Entry 3BDM (X-ray diffraction, 2.70 A resolution); this record covers chains A and B of the 28 polymer chains in the assembly.

# Chain A
Protein: Proteasome component Y7
Organism: Saccharomyces cerevisiae
Notes: EC 3.4.25.1
UniProt: P23639 (PSA2_YEAST); the construct lacks a stretch of the UniProt sequence and is renumbered around it, so the offset changes along the chain: 4-102 = UniProt 1-99; 103-147 = UniProt 101-145; 148-200 = UniProt 147-199; 202-209 = UniProt 200-207; 2 more segments
Amino-acid sequence (250 residues; each row starts with the number of its first residue; note: 1 number in that range is skipped by the numbering (no residue carries it; nothing is unmodelled there); a row labelled like 21A-21B holds insertion residues (21A, then the next letters in order)):
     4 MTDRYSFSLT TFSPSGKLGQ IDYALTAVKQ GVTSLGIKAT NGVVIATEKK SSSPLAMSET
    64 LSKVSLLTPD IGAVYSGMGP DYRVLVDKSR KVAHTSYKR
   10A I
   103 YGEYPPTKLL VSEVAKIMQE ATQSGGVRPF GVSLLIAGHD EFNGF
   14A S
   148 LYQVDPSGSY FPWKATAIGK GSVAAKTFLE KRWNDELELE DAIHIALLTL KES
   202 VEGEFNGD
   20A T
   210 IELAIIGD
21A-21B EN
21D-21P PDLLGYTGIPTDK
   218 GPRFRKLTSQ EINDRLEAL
Swiss-Prot annotation at these positions:
  - cross-link: Lys-110 (Glycyl lysine isopeptide (Lys-Gly) (interchain with G-Cter in ubiquitin))

# Chain B
Protein: Proteasome component Y13
Organism: Saccharomyces cerevisiae
Notes: EC 3.4.25.1
UniProt: P23638 (PSA4_YEAST); the construct lacks a stretch of the UniProt sequence and is renumbered around it, so the offset changes along the chain: 3-63 = UniProt 1-61; 64-144 = UniProt 63-143; 145-200 = UniProt 145-200; 202-204 = UniProt 201-203; 2 more segments
Amino-acid sequence (258 residues; row label = number of the first residue in the row; note: 1 number in that range is skipped by the numbering (no residue carries it; nothing is unmodelled there); a row labelled like 20A-20B holds insertion residues (20A, then the next letters in order)):
     3 MGSRRYDSRT TIFSPEGRLY QVEYALESIS HAGTAIGIMA SDGIVLAAER KVTSTLLEQD
    63 T
   63A S
    64 TEKLYKLNDK IAVAVAGLTA DAEILINTAR IHAQNYLKTY NEDIPVEILV RRLSDIKQGY
   124 TQHGGLRPFG VSFIYAGYDD R
   14A Y
   145 GYQLYTSNPS GNYTGWKAIS VGANTSAAQT LLQMDYKDDM KVDDAIELAL KTLSKT
   202 TDS
20A-20B SA
   205 LTYDRLEFAT IR
21A-21B KG
   217 AN
21C-21D DG
   219 E
   21E V
   220 YQKIFKPQEI KDILVKTGIT KKDEDEEADE DMK
Not modelled in the structure: 3, 240-252
Swiss-Prot annotation at these positions:
  - cross-link (Glycyl lysine isopeptide (Lys-Gly)): Lys-101 (interchain with G-Cter in ubiquitin), Lys-199 (interchain with G-Cter in ubiquitin), Lys-225 (interchain with G-Cter in ubiquitin)

# Chain A / chain B interface
Contacting residue pairs - 63 pairs, chain A then chain B:
  Arg-7(A) with Ser-5(B)
  Tyr-8(A) with Ser-5(B); Tyr-8(B)
  Ser-9(A) with Gly-127(B); Leu-129(B)
  Phe-10(A) with Ser-5(B); Tyr-8(B); Asp-9(B); Gly-128(B)
  Ser-11(A) with Gly-128(B), hydrogen bond (backbone-backbone); Leu-129(B); Arg-130(B), hydrogen bond (side chain-backbone)
  Thr-13(A) with Arg-130(B)
  Thr-14(A) with Ser-10(B); Thr-12(B); Gln-23(B)
  Phe-15(A) with Gln-23(B); Tyr-26(B); Ala-27(B), hydrophobic; Ser-30(B); Arg-130(B); Pro-131(B); Gly-133(B)
  Ser-16(A) with Tyr-26(B)
  Pro-17(A) with Tyr-26(B), hydrophobic; Glu-29(B)
  Ser-18(A) with Glu-29(B); His-33(B)
  Gly-19(A) with Tyr-26(B); Glu-29(B); Ser-30(B), hydrogen bond (backbone-side chain)
  Leu-21(A) with Arg-130(B)
  Lys-41(A) with Glu-60(B), salt bridge
  Ser-114(A) with Glu-86(B)
  Gln-121(A) with Ala-83(B); Asp-84(B), hydrogen bond; Ile-87(B); Arg-130(B)
  Thr-124(A) with Arg-130(B), hydrogen bond (backbone-side chain)
  Gln-125(A) with Tyr-123(B); Leu-129(B); Arg-130(B), hydrogen bond (side chain-backbone); Phe-132(B)
  Tyr-149(A) with Thr-63(B)
  Ser-154(A) with Ala-83(B)
  Gly-155(A) with Ala-83(B)
  Tyr-157(A) with Glu-86(B), hydrogen bond
  Pro-159(A) with Leu-59(B); Glu-60(B), hydrogen bond (backbone-backbone); Thr-63(B); Ser-63A(B)
  Trp-160(A) with Ser-56(B); Leu-58(B); Leu-59(B); Glu-60(B)
  Lys-161(A) with Thr-57(B); Leu-58(B), hydrogen bond (backbone-backbone); Leu-59(B); Glu-60(B)
  Ala-162(A) with Leu-58(B)
  Glu-177(A) with Ser-56(B); Thr-57(B), hydrogen bond; Leu-58(B)
Also at the interface, not in a pair above, chain A (35 interface residues in all): Lys-118, Ser-126, Gly-127, Ser-156, Phe-158, Lys-173, Leu-176, Trp-180
Also at the interface, not in a pair above, chain B (32 interface residues in all): Leu-81, Thr-82

# In short
35 residues of chain A and 32 residues of chain B are in contact; the contacts include 10 hydrogen bonds and 1
salt bridge. Among the polar pairs are Lys-41(A)/Glu-60(B), Ser-11(A)/Arg-130(B) and Gly-19(A)/Ser-30(B).
Here chain A is Proteasome component Y7 and chain B is Proteasome component Y13, both from Saccharomyces
cerevisiae. Entry 3BDM (yeast 20S proteasome:glidobactin A-complex) was determined by X-ray diffraction (same
publication as 2ZCY).
